3H1L - chains A and E of the 20 polymer chains in the assembly; structure by X-ray diffraction, 3.21 A resolution.

[Chain A]
Name: Mitochondrial ubiquinol-cytochrome-C reductase complex core protein I
Source organism: Gallus gallus
Notes: EC 1.10.2.2
Amino-acid sequence (446 residues; each row starts with the number of its first residue):
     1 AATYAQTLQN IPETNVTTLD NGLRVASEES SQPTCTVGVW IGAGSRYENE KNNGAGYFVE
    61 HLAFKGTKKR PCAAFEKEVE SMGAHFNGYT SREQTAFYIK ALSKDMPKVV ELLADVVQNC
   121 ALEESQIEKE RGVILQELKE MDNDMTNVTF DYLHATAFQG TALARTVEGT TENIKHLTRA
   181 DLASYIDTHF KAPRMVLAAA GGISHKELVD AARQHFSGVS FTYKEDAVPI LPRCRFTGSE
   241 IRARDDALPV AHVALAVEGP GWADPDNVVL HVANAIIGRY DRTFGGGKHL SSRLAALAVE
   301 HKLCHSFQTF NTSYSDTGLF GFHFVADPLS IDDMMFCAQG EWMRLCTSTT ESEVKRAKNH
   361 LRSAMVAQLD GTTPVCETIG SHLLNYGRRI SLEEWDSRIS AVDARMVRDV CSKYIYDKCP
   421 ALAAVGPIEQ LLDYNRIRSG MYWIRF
Disordered / not traced: 1, 445-446

[Chain E]
Name: Cytochrome b-c1 complex subunit Rieske, mitochondrial
Source organism: Gallus gallus
Notes: EC 1.10.2.2; fragment: sequence database residues 77-272
UniProtKB: Q5ZLR5 (UCRI_CHICK); residues 1-196 here correspond to UniProt positions 77-272 (UniProt number = residue number + 76)
Amino-acid sequence (196 residues; each row starts with the number of its first residue):
     1 VHNDVTVPDF SAYRREDVMD ATTSSQTSSE DRKGFSYLVT ATACVATAYA AKNVVTQFIS
    61 SLSASADVLA LSKIEIKLSD IPEGKNVAFK WRGKPLFVRH RTQAEINQEA EVDVSKLRDP
   121 QHDLDRVKKP EWVILVGVCT HLGCVPIANS GDFGGYYCPC HGSHYDASGR IRKGPAPYNL
   181 EVPTYQFVGD DLVVVG
Disulfides: Cys144-Cys160
Metal / ion sites: 2Fe-2S cluster Fe: Cys139, His141, Cys158, His161
Small-molecule neighbours:
  - ascochlorin (3H1; 3-chloro-4,6-dihydroxy-2-methyl-5-{(2E,4E)-3-methyl-5-[(1R,2R,6R)-1,2,6-trimethyl-3-oxocyclohexyl]penta-2,4-dien-1-yl}benzaldehyde): Cys144, Cys160, His161
  - 2Fe-2S cluster (FES): Cys139, His141, Leu142, Gly143, Cys144, Cys158, Cys160, His161, Gly162, Ser163, Pro175
UniProt features mapped onto this chain:
  - binding site ([2Fe-2S] cluster): Cys139, His141, Leu142, Cys158, His161, Ser163
What the authors report for this chain:
  - binding site for ascochlorin: His161
  - 2Fe-2S cluster coordination: His161

[Interface between chain A and chain E]
Pairs across the interface (37; chain A residue first):
  Leu138(A) with Asn3(E)
  Asp142(A) with Val1(E); His2(E), salt bridge
  Val148(A) with His2(E)
  Asp151(A) with His2(E), salt bridge
  Tyr152(A) with His2(E); Val5(E), hydrophobic
  Ala155(A) with Val7(E)
  Thr156(A) with Val7(E)
  Gln159(A) with Val7(E); Phe10(E); Arg14(E), hydrogen bond
  Gly160(A) with Ala21(E)
  Thr161(A) with Ala21(E)
  Thr166(A) with Asn3(E), hydrogen bond
  Glu168(A) with Asn3(E)
  Gly169(A) with Asn3(E)
  Thr170(A) with Asp4(E)
  Thr171(A) with Asp4(E), hydrogen bond (backbone-side chain)
  Arg233(A) with Ala21(E); Thr22(E)
  Arg235(A) with Arg14(E); Val18(E), hydrogen bond (side chain-backbone); Met19(E); Asp20(E); Ala21(E); Thr23(E); Ser25(E)
  Phe236(A) with Ser25(E), hydrogen bond (backbone-side chain)
  Thr237(A) with Arg14(E)
  Glu258(A) with Gln26(E)
  Asp417(A) with Lys33(E), hydrogen bond (backbone-side chain); Tyr37(E), hydrogen bond
  Lys418(A) with Gln26(E), hydrogen bond; Lys33(E)
  Arg438(A) with Lys33(E); Tyr37(E), hydrogen bond
Other interface residues (no listed pair), chain A (26 interface residues in all): Cys234, Ile241, Tyr442
Other interface residues (no listed pair), chain E (21 interface residues in all): Pro8, Ser24, Ser29

[In short]
Chain A and chain E form an interface of 26 and 21 residues respectively, with 9 hydrogen bonds and 2 salt
bridges. Polar pairs include Asp142(A)-His2(E), Asp151(A)-His2(E) and Gln159(A)-Arg14(E). Chain E binds 2Fe-2S
cluster and ascochlorin. From the paper: a binding site for ascochlorin at His161(E); 2Fe-2S cluster
coordination by His161(E).
Chain A is Mitochondrial ubiquinol-cytochrome-C reductase complex core protein I and chain E is Cytochrome
b-c1 complex subunit Rieske, mitochondrial, both from Gallus gallus; the structure, Chicken cytochrome BC1
complex with ascochlorin bound at QO and QI sites, was determined by X-ray diffraction.
